Entry 8AC0 (electron microscopy, 4.10 A resolution (low resolution: residue-level contacts below are approximate; hydrogen-bond / salt-bridge calls are withheld)); this record covers chains C and D of the 8 polymer chains in the assembly.

# Chain C
Protein: DNA-directed RNA polymerase subunit beta
From: Escherichia coli K-12
Notes: EC 2.7.7.6
UniProt: P0A8V2 (RPOB_ECOLI); residues 1-1342 here = UniProt positions 1-1342
Amino-acid sequence (1342 residues; each row starts with the number of its first residue):
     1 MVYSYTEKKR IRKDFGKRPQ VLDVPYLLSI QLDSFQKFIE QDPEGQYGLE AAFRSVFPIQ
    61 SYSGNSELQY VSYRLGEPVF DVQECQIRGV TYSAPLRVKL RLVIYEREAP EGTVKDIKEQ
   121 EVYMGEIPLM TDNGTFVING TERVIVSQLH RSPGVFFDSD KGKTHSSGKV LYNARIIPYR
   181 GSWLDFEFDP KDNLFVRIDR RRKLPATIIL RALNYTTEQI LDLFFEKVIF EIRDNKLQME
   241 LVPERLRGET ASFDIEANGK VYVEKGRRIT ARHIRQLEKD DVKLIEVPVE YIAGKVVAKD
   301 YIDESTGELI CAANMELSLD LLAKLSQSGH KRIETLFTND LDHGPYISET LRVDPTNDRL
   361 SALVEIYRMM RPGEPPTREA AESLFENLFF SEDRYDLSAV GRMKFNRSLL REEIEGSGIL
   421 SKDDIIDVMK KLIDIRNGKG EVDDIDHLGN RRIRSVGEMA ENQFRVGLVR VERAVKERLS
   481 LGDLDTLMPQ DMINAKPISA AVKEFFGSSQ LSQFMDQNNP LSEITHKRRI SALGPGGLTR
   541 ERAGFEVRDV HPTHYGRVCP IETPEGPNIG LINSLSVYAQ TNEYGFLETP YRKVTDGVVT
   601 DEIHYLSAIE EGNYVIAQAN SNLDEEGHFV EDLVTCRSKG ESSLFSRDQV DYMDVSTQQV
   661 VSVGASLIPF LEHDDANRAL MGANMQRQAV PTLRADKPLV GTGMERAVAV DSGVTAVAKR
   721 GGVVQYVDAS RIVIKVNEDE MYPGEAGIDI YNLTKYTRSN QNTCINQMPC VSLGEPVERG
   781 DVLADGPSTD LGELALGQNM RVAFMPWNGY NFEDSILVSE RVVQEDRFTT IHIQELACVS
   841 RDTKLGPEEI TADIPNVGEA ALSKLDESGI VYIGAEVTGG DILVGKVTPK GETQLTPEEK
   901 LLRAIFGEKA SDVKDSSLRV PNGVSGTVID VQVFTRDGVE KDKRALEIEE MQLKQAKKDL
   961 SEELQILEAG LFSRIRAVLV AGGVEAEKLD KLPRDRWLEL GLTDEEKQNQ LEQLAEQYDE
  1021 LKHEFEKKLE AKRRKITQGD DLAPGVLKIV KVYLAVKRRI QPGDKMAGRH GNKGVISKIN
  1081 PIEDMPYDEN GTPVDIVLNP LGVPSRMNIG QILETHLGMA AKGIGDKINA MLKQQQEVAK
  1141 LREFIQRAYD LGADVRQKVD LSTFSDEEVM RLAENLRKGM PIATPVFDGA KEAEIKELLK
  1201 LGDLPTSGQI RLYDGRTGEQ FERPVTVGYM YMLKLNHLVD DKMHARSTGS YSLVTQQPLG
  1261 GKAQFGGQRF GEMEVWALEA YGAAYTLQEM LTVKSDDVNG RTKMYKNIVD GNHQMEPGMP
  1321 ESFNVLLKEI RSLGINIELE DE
Not modelled in the structure: 1
Curated features (UniProtKB/Swiss-Prot):
  - modified residue (N6-acetyllysine): Lys1022, Lys1200
  - mutagenesis: Ile561 (I561S: Resistant to antibiotics salinamide A and B), Ile569 (I569S: Resistant to antibiotics salinamide A and B), Ala665 (A665E: Resistant to antibiotics salinamide A and B), Asp675 (D675A/G: Resistant to antibiotics salinamide A and B), Asn677 (N677H/K: Resistant to antibiotics salinamide A and B), Leu680 (L680M: Resistant to antibiotics salinamide A and B), Glu813 (E813K: Disrupts the enzyme's active center)

# Chain D
Protein: DNA-directed RNA polymerase subunit beta'
From: Escherichia coli K-12
Notes: EC 2.7.7.6
UniProt: P0A8T8 (RPOC_ECO57); numbering as in UniProt (aligned over 1-1406)
Amino-acid sequence (1406 residues; each row starts with the number of its first residue):
     1 MKDLLKFLKA QTKTEEFDAI KIALASPDMI RSWSFGEVKK PETINYRTFK PERDGLFCAR
    61 IFGPVKDYEC LCGKYKRLKH RGVICEKCGV EVTQTKVRRE RMGHIELASP TAHIWFLKSL
   121 PSRIGLLLDM PLRDIERVLY FESYVVIEGG MTNLERQQIL TEEQYLDALE EFGDEFDAKM
   181 GAEAIQALLK SMDLEQECEQ LREELNETNS ETKRKKLTKR IKLLEAFVQS GNKPEWMILT
   241 VLPVLPPDLR PLVPLDGGRF ATSDLNDLYR RVINRNNRLK RLLDLAAPDI IVRNEKRMLQ
   301 EAVDALLDNG RRGRAITGSN KRPLKSLADM IKGKQGRFRQ NLLGKRVDYS GRSVITVGPY
   361 LRLHQCGLPK KMALELFKPF IYGKLELRGL ATTIKAAKKM VEREEAVVWD ILDEVIREHP
   421 VLLNRAPTLH RLGIQAFEPV LIEGKAIQLH PLVCAAYNAD FDGDQMAVHV PLTLEAQLEA
   481 RALMMSTNNI LSPANGEPII VPSQDVVLGL YYMTRDCVNA KGEGMVLTGP KEAERLYRSG
   541 LASLHARVKV RITEYEKDAN GELVAKTSLK DTTVGRAILW MIVPKGLPYS IVNQALGKKA
   601 ISKMLNTCYR ILGLKPTVIF ADQIMYTGFA YAARSGASVG IDDMVIPEKK HEIISEAEAE
   661 VAEIQEQFQS GLVTAGERYN KVIDIWAAAN DRVSKAMMDN LQTETVINRD GQEEKQVSFN
   721 SIYMMADSGA RGSAAQIRQL AGMRGLMAKP DGSIIETPIT ANFREGLNVL QYFISTHGAR
   781 KGLADTALKT ANSGYLTRRL VDVAQDLVVT EDDCGTHEGI MMTPVIEGGD VKEPLRDRVL
   841 GRVTAEDVLK PGTADILVPR NTLLHEQWCD LLEENSVDAV KVRSVVSCDT DFGVCAHCYG
   901 RDLARGHIIN KGEAIGVIAA QSIGEPGTQL TMRTFHIGGA ASRAAAESSI QVKNKGSIKL
   961 SNVKSVVNSS GKLVITSRNT ELKLIDEFGR TKESYKVPYG AVLAKGDGEQ VAGGETVANW
  1021 DPHTMPVITE VSGFVRFTDM IDGQTITRQT DELTGLSSLV VLDSAERTAG GKDLRPALKI
  1081 VDAQGNDVLI PGTDMPAQYF LPGKAIVQLE DGVQISSGDT LARIPQESGG TKDITGGLPR
  1141 VADLFEARRP KEPAILAEIS GIVSFGKETK GKRRLVITPV DGSDPYEEMI PKWRQLNVFE
  1201 GERVERGDVI SDGPEAPHDI LRLRGVHAVT RYIVNEVQDV YRLQGVKIND KHIEVIVRQM
  1261 LRKATIVNAG SSDFLEGEQV EYSRVKIANR ELEANGKVGA TYSRDLLGIT KASLATESFI
  1321 SAASFQETTR VLTEAAVAGK RDELRGLKEN VIVGRLIPAG TGYAYHQDRM RRRAAGEAPA
  1381 APQVTAEDAS ASLAELLNAG LGGSDN
Not modelled in the structure: 1-15, 934-947, 1127-1135, 1374-1406
Ion coordination: Zn2+ site 1: Cys70, Cys72, Cys85, Cys88; Mg2+: Asp460, Asp462 (shared with 1 residue of chain R); Zn2+ site 2: Cys814, Cys888, Cys895, Cys898
Curated features (UniProtKB/Swiss-Prot):
  - binding site (Zn(2+)): Cys70, Cys72, Cys85, Cys88, Cys814, Cys888, Cys895, Cys898
  - binding site (Mg(2+)): Asp460, Asp462, Asp464
  - modified residue: Lys972 (N6-acetyllysine)

# Chain C / chain D interface
Contacting residue pairs - 269 pairs, chain C then chain D:
  Phe545(C) - Ala784(D)
  Phe545(C) - Asp785(D)
  Phe545(C) - Leu788(D)
  Phe545(C) - Met932(D)
  Arg548(C) - Arg780(D)
  Val550(C) - Pro750(D)
  Val550(C) - His777(D)
  Tyr555(C) - Val769(D)
  Tyr555(C) - Phe773(D)
  Pro560(C) - Phe773(D)
  Pro560(C) - Thr776(D)
  Pro560(C) - Arg780(D)
  Ile561(C) - Tyr772(D)
  Ile561(C) - Thr776(D)
  Glu565(C) - Leu783(D)
  Gly566(C) - Ala787(D)
  Ile569(C) - Leu783(D)
  Gly570(C) - Arg780(D)
  Asn573(C) - Arg780(D)
  Gln618(C) - Leu770(D)
  Asn620(C) - Asn768(D)
  Asn620(C) - Val769(D)
  Thr635(C) - Leu770(D)
  Ser642(C) - Glu756(D)
  Ser642(C) - Leu770(D)
  Val660(C) - Val769(D)
  Leu671(C) - Tyr772(D)
  Glu672(C) - Leu767(D)
  His673(C) - Phe763(D)
  His673(C) - Arg764(D)
  His673(C) - Glu765(D)
  His673(C) - Gly766(D)
  Asp674(C) - Phe763(D)
  Asp674(C) - Tyr772(D)
  Asp675(C) - Phe763(D)
  Ala676(C) - Tyr772(D)
  Ala676(C) - Ala779(D)
  Asn677(C) - Ala779(D)
  Asn677(C) - Leu783(D)
  Ala679(C) - Tyr772(D)
  Phe804(C) - Ala637(D)
  Phe804(C) - Ser638(D)
  Pro806(C) - Asp505(D)
  Pro806(C) - Ala633(D)
  Pro806(C) - Ala637(D)
  Asn808(C) - Pro359(D)
  Asn808(C) - Ala633(D)
  Gly809(C) - Phe629(D)
  Tyr810(C) - Pro359(D)
  Asn811(C) - Asp505(D)
  Phe812(C) - Val357(D)
  Phe812(C) - Pro451(D)
  Phe812(C) - Cys454(D)
  Phe812(C) - Ser503(D)
  Phe812(C) - Gln504(D)
  Phe812(C) - Asp505(D)
  Phe812(C) - Phe629(D)
  Glu813(C) - Asp460(D)
  Glu813(C) - Phe461(D)
  Glu813(C) - Arg731(D)
  Asp814(C) - Phe461(D)
  Asp814(C) - Asp462(D)
  Ser815(C) - Val357(D)
  Arg841(C) - Asp256(D)
  Lys844(C) - Arg47(D)
  Lys844(C) - Phe49(D)
  Gln1061(C) - Lys445(D)
  Pro1062(C) - Ala446(D)
  Gly1063(C) - Val354(D)
  Lys1065(C) - Asp462(D)
  Lys1065(C) - Gly463(D)
  Lys1073(C) - Asp462(D)
  Val1075(C) - Phe461(D)
  Ile1076(C) - Thr356(D)
  Ser1077(C) - Thr356(D)
  Ser1077(C) - Val357(D)
  Pro1100(C) - Ala637(D)
  Pro1100(C) - Val639(D)
  Leu1101(C) - Gln504(D)
  Leu1101(C) - Asp505(D)
  Leu1101(C) - Leu508(D)
  Leu1101(C) - Met725(D)
  Leu1101(C) - Arg731(D)
  Val1103(C) - Val639(D)
  Pro1104(C) - Gln736(D)
  Ser1105(C) - Arg731(D)
  Met1107(C) - Gln739(D)
  Ile1109(C) - Met644(D)
  Ile1109(C) - Phe763(D)
  Ile1112(C) - Val639(D)
  Ile1112(C) - Ile641(D)
  Leu1113(C) - Ile641(D)
  His1116(C) - Ile641(D)
  Phe1187(C) - Leu767(D)
  Phe1187(C) - Val769(D)
  Phe1187(C) - Tyr772(D)
  Glu1192(C) - Ile641(D)
  Glu1192(C) - Asp642(D)
  Glu1192(C) - Arg764(D)
  Ser1207(C) - Asp642(D)
  Gln1209(C) - Ser638(D)
  Gln1209(C) - Val639(D)
  Gln1209(C) - Gly640(D)
  Glu1219(C) - Arg634(D)
  Phe1221(C) - Ala633(D)
  Glu1222(C) - Tyr512(D)
  Glu1222(C) - Tyr537(D)
  Glu1222(C) - Arg634(D)
  Glu1222(C) - Ser635(D)
  Arg1223(C) - Ser635(D)
  Arg1223(C) - Phe719(D)
  Val1225(C) - Ser638(D)
  Thr1226(C) - Ser638(D)
  Thr1226(C) - Val639(D)
  Val1239(C) - Lys445(D)
  Asp1240(C) - Lys445(D)
  Lys1242(C) - Arg352(D)
  Lys1242(C) - Val354(D)
  Lys1242(C) - Gln465(D)
  Met1243(C) - Arg352(D)
  Met1243(C) - Met372(D)
  Met1243(C) - Lys445(D)
  His1244(C) - Gly351(D)
  His1244(C) - Arg352(D)
  Ala1245(C) - Ser350(D)
  Ala1245(C) - Gly351(D)
  Ala1245(C) - Glu375(D)
  Arg1246(C) - Asp348(D)
  Arg1246(C) - Tyr349(D)
  Arg1246(C) - Ser350(D)
  Arg1246(C) - Glu375(D)
  Ser1247(C) - Asp348(D)
  Ser1247(C) - Tyr349(D)
  Ser1247(C) - Glu375(D)
  Ser1247(C) - Leu376(D)
  Thr1248(C) - Tyr349(D)
  Tyr1251(C) - Asp348(D)
  Leu1253(C) - Arg99(D)
  Val1254(C) - Pro251(D)
  Thr1255(C) - Arg337(D)
  Gln1256(C) - Arg99(D)
  Gln1257(C) - Asn341(D)
  Gln1257(C) - Lys345(D)
  Pro1258(C) - Arg346(D)
  Pro1258(C) - Asp348(D)
  Leu1259(C) - Arg346(D)
  Gly1260(C) - Arg346(D)
  Gly1267(C) - Val347(D)
  Gly1267(C) - Ser350(D)
  Gln1268(C) - Arg346(D)
  Gln1268(C) - Val347(D)
  Gln1268(C) - Ser350(D)
  Gln1268(C) - Arg352(D)
  Gln1268(C) - His469(D)
  Arg1269(C) - Arg339(D)
  Arg1269(C) - Gln340(D)
  Arg1269(C) - Gly344(D)
  Arg1269(C) - Lys345(D)
  Phe1270(C) - Gly344(D)
  Phe1270(C) - Lys345(D)
  Phe1270(C) - His469(D)
  Glu1272(C) - Arg339(D)
  Glu1272(C) - Leu343(D)
  Glu1272(C) - Gly344(D)
  Met1273(C) - Thr428(D)
  Met1273(C) - Gln921(D)
  Glu1274(C) - Asn424(D)
  Glu1274(C) - Arg425(D)
  Glu1274(C) - Thr428(D)
  Glu1274(C) - Ile434(D)
  Val1275(C) - Leu343(D)
  Trp1276(C) - Val801(D)
  Trp1276(C) - Val917(D)
  Trp1276(C) - Gln921(D)
  Ala1277(C) - Ile434(D)
  Ala1277(C) - Gln921(D)
  Leu1278(C) - Met484(D)
  Glu1279(C) - Val917(D)
  Glu1279(C) - Leu1347(D)
  Glu1279(C) - Ile1357(D)
  Ala1280(C) - Arg431(D)
  Ala1280(C) - Ile918(D)
  Tyr1281(C) - Arg431(D)
  Tyr1281(C) - Ile434(D)
  Tyr1281(C) - Met484(D)
  Tyr1281(C) - Asn489(D)
  Gly1282(C) - Leu483(D)
  Gly1282(C) - Gly1360(D)
  Gly1282(C) - Thr1361(D)
  Ala1283(C) - Glu479(D)
  Ala1284(C) - Glu479(D)
  Ala1284(C) - Ala1359(D)
  Ala1284(C) - Thr1361(D)
  Ala1284(C) - Gly1362(D)
  Tyr1285(C) - Glu475(D)
  Tyr1285(C) - Glu479(D)
  Tyr1285(C) - Thr1361(D)
  Thr1286(C) - Ala476(D)
  Thr1286(C) - Glu479(D)
  Leu1287(C) - Ile1357(D)
  Gln1288(C) - Gly1354(D)
  Gln1288(C) - Arg1355(D)
  Gln1288(C) - Leu1356(D)
  Met1290(C) - Val347(D)
  Leu1291(C) - Leu342(D)
  Leu1291(C) - Lys345(D)
  Thr1292(C) - Gly1354(D)
  Lys1294(C) - Val347(D)
  Lys1294(C) - Asp348(D)
  Lys1294(C) - Tyr349(D)
  Lys1294(C) - Val470(D)
  Lys1294(C) - Leu472(D)
  Ser1295(C) - Lys345(D)
  Ser1295(C) - Arg346(D)
  Tyr1305(C) - Tyr349(D)
  Tyr1305(C) - Pro379(D)
  Tyr1305(C) - Tyr382(D)
  Ile1308(C) - Pro379(D)
  Ile1308(C) - Phe380(D)
  Val1309(C) - Gly383(D)
  His1313(C) - Phe380(D)
  His1313(C) - Leu472(D)
  His1313(C) - Leu474(D)
  His1313(C) - Gln477(D)
  Met1315(C) - Thr473(D)
  Met1319(C) - Phe17(D)
  Met1319(C) - Val1353(D)
  Pro1320(C) - Ile1352(D)
  Pro1320(C) - Val1353(D)
  Ser1322(C) - Asn341(D)
  Ser1322(C) - Leu342(D)
  Phe1323(C) - Leu342(D)
  Phe1323(C) - Ile1352(D)
  Val1325(C) - Leu249(D)
  Leu1326(C) - Phe338(D)
  Lys1328(C) - Glu100(D)
  Glu1329(C) - Met330(D)
  Glu1329(C) - Ile331(D)
  Ile1330(C) - Ile331(D)
  Arg1331(C) - Trp33(D)
  Arg1331(C) - Met102(D)
  Arg1331(C) - Pro243(D)
  Ser1332(C) - Pro243(D)
  Ser1332(C) - Leu327(D)
  Leu1333(C) - Trp115(D)
  Leu1333(C) - Pro243(D)
  Leu1333(C) - Leu307(D)
  Leu1333(C) - Leu327(D)
  Gly1334(C) - Ala25(D)
  Ile1335(C) - Ile22(D)
  Ile1335(C) - Ala23(D)
  Ile1335(C) - Phe116(D)
  Ile1335(C) - Ala1336(D)
  Asn1336(C) - Ile22(D)
  Asn1336(C) - Ala23(D)
  Asn1336(C) - Leu24(D)
  Asn1336(C) - Ala25(D)
  Asn1336(C) - Trp33(D)
  Ile1337(C) - Lys21(D)
  Glu1338(C) - Lys21(D)
  Leu1339(C) - Phe17(D)
  Leu1339(C) - Ala19(D)
  Glu1340(C) - Ala19(D)
  Glu1340(C) - Lys21(D)
  Glu1340(C) - Arg1341(D)
  Asp1341(C) - Phe17(D)
  Asp1341(C) - Asp18(D)
  Glu1342(C) - Glu16(D)
  Glu1342(C) - Asp18(D)
Also at the interface, not in a pair above, chain C (150 interface residues in all): Asp549, His551, Pro552, His554, Cys559, Thr563, Glu641, Ser643, Thr657, Met805, Trp807, Asn1099, Pro1224, Gly1261, Glu1289, Met1304
Also at the interface, not in a pair above, chain D (170 interface residues in all): Ile20, Met29, His113, Leu239, Leu245, Pro246, Gly257, Ile355, Tyr360, Pro369, Lys378, Ala426, Pro427, His430, Leu432, Gln435, Gln448, Ala467, Pro471, Ala632, Gly636, Asp643, Leu740, Lys749, Ile755, Thr757, Lys781, Arg798, Arg933, Leu1332, Val1351

# Summary
The interface between chain C and chain D involves 150 residues on one side and 170 on the other. UniProt
lists 7 mutagenesis sites on chain C; 8 Zn2+-binding residues and 3 Mg2+-binding residues on chain D.
Here chain C is DNA-directed RNA polymerase subunit beta and chain D is DNA-directed RNA polymerase subunit
beta', both from Escherichia coli K-12. Entry 8AC0 (RNA polymerase at U-rich pause bound to regulatory RNA
putL - active, closed clamp state) was determined by electron microscopy together with 8ABY, 8ABZ, 8AC1, 8AC2,
8ACP and 8AD1 from the same study.
